1SLC - chains A and B; structure by X-ray diffraction, 2.15 A resolution.

== Chain A (and B) ==
Name: Bovine galectin-1
Organism: Bos taurus
Notes: chain B of this document is another copy of the same molecule, construct and numbering; everything in this record applies to it too
UniProtKB: P11116 (LEG1_BOVIN); residue numbers follow UniProt; this construct covers 1-134
Amino-acid sequence (134 residues; row label = number of the first residue in the row):
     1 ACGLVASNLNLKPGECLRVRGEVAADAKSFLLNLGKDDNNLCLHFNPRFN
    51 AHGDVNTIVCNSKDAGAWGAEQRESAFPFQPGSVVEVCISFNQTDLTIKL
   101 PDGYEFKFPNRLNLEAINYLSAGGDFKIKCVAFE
Disulfide bonds: Cys16-Cys88

== Chain A / chain B interface ==
Pairs across the interface (26; chain A residue first):
  Cys2(A) - Asn8(B)  hydrogen bond (backbone-side chain)
  Gly3(A) - Asn8(B)  hydrogen bond (backbone-side chain)
  Leu4(A) - Ala6(B)  hydrophobic
  Leu4(A) - Ser7(B)
  Leu4(A) - Leu9(B)  hydrophobic
  Val5(A) - Val5(B)
  Val5(A) - Ala6(B)
  Val5(A) - Ser7(B)  hydrogen bond (backbone-backbone)
  Ala6(A) - Val5(B)
  Ser7(A) - Leu4(B)
  Ser7(A) - Val5(B)  hydrogen bond (backbone-backbone)
  Asn8(A) - Cys2(B)  hydrogen bond
  Asn8(A) - Gly3(B)
  Asn8(A) - Leu4(B)
  Asn8(A) - Val5(B)
  Leu9(A) - Leu4(B)  hydrophobic
  Ile128(A) - Phe133(B)
  Lys129(A) - Ala132(B)
  Lys129(A) - Phe133(B)  hydrogen bond (backbone-backbone)
  Cys130(A) - Cys130(B)  hydrogen bond
  Cys130(A) - Val131(B)
  Val131(A) - Cys130(B)
  Val131(A) - Val131(B)  hydrogen bond (backbone-backbone)
  Ala132(A) - Lys129(B)
  Phe133(A) - Ile128(B)
  Phe133(A) - Lys129(B)  hydrogen bond (backbone-backbone)

== In short ==
Chain A and chain B each contribute 14 residues to their interface; the contacts include 9 hydrogen bonds.
Polar contacts include Cys2(A)-Asn8(B), Gly3(A)-Asn8(B) and Cys130(A)-Cys130(B).
Both chains are Bovine galectin-1 (Bos taurus). Entry 1SLC (X-ray crystallography reveals crosslinking of
mammalian lectin (GALECTIN-1) by biantennary complex type saccharides) was determined by X-ray diffraction
together with 1SLA and 1SLB from the same study.
